8JJR - chains I and l of the 26 polymer chains in the assembly; structure by electron microscopy, 2.80 A resolution.

[Chain I]
Molecule: Pcpi-3
Source organism: Symbiodinium sp
Sequence (246 residues; numbered 1 to 246; the number before each row is that of its first residue):
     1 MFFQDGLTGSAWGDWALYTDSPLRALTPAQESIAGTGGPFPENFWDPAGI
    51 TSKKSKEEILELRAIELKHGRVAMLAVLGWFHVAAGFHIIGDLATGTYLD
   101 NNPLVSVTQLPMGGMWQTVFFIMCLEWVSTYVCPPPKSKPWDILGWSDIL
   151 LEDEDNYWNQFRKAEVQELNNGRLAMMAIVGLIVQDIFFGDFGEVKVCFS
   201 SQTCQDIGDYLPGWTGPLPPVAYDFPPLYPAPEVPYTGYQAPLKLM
Not modelled in the structure: 1-25
Cystine bridges: Cys-198/Cys-204
Ion coordination: chlorophyll a Mg (5 sites), coordinated by Glu-66, Glu-126, Glu-168, Asn-171, Gln-185; Chlorophyll c2 Mg near Gln-117 (its only coordinating residue here)
Small-molecule neighbours:
  - chlorophyll a (CLA), molecule 1: Ile-33, Ala-34, Thr-36, Gly-37, Gly-38, Asn-43, Phe-44, Trp-45, Asp-46, Ile-50, Thr-51, Leu-62, Arg-63, Ile-65, Glu-66, His-69, Arg-173, Met-176, Met-177, Val-180, Val-184
  - chlorophyll a (CLA), molecule 2: Pro-39, Phe-40, Pro-41, Lys-163, Val-166, Gln-167, Asn-170, Asn-171, Leu-174
  - chlorophyll a (CLA), molecule 3: Glu-61, Ala-64, Ile-65, Lys-68, His-69, Val-72, Ile-122, Met-123, Glu-126, Thr-130
  - chlorophyll a (CLA), molecule 4: Leu-62, Ile-65, His-69, Val-180
  - chlorophyll a (CLA), molecule 5: Arg-71, Met-74, Leu-75, Trp-141, Asp-142, Ile-143, Leu-144, Trp-146, Phe-161, Ala-164, Glu-165, Gln-167, Glu-168, Asn-171
  - chlorophyll a (CLA), molecule 6: Val-72, Leu-75, Ala-76, Leu-78, Gly-79, His-82, Val-83, Phe-87, His-88, Ile-89, Ile-90, Gly-91, Leu-99, Ser-106, Leu-110, Thr-118, Leu-125, Ser-129, Ile-143, Leu-144
  - chlorophyll a (CLA), molecule 7: Leu-78, Gln-167, Asn-171, Leu-174
  - chlorophyll a (CLA), molecule 8: Leu-78, Phe-81, His-82, Ala-85, Phe-87, Ile-89, Val-195, Val-197, Phe-199, Ser-200
  - chlorophyll a (CLA), molecule 9: Phe-81, Glu-194, Val-195, Lys-196, Val-197, Cys-198, Phe-199, Asp-209, Tyr-210, Leu-211, Pro-212
  - chlorophyll a (CLA), molecule 10: Cys-124, Leu-125, Trp-127, Val-128, Val-132
  - chlorophyll a (CLA), molecule 11: Leu-174, Met-177, Ala-178, Val-180, Gly-181, Val-184, Gln-185, Phe-188, Phe-189, Asp-191
  - chlorophyll a (CLA), molecule 12: Ile-207, Leu-211, Trp-214, Gly-216, Pro-217, Leu-218, Pro-219, Leu-245
  - chlorophyll a (CLA), molecule 13: Gln-240, Ala-241, Pro-242, Leu-243, Leu-245
  - Diadinoxanthin (DD6; (3S,3'R,5R,6S,7cis)-7',8'-didehydro-5,6-dihydro-5,6-epoxy-beta,beta-carotene-3,3'-diol), molecule 1: Trp-45, Asp-46, Pro-47, Ala-48, Gly-49, Ile-50, His-69, Val-72, Ala-73, Ala-76, Trp-80, Pro-103, Leu-104, Val-107, Met-176, Met-177, Ile-179, Val-180
  - Diadinoxanthin (DD6), molecule 2: Lys-68, Arg-71, Val-72, Leu-75, Ile-90, Leu-93, Ala-94, Thr-118, Phe-121, Ile-122, Leu-125, Glu-126, Ile-143
  - Diadinoxanthin (DD6), molecule 3: Trp-214, Pro-219, Pro-220, Val-221
  - Chlorophyll c2 (KC2): Ile-90, Ala-94, Leu-110, Pro-111, Gly-113, Gly-114, Gln-117, Thr-118, Phe-121
  - dodecyl-alpha-D-maltoside (LMU): Gly-49, Ile-50, Lys-53, Lys-54
  - peridinin (PID): Gly-38, Pro-39, Asn-170, Arg-173, Leu-174, Met-177, Phe-189
  - Dinoxanthin (UIX; [(1S,5R)-3,3,5-trimethyl-5-oxidanyl-4-[(3E,5E,7E,9E,11E,13E,15E,17E)-3,7,12,16-tetramethyl-18-[(1S,4S,6R)-2,2,6-trimethyl-4-oxidanyl-7-oxabicyclo[4.1.0]heptan-1-yl]octadeca-1,3,5,7,9,11,13,15,17-nonaenylidene]cyclohexyl] ethanoate): Met-74, Val-77, Leu-78, Phe-81, Trp-146, Asn-171, Leu-174, Ala-175, Ala-178, Leu-182, Gln-185, Asp-191, Gly-193

[Chain l]
Molecule: PsaL
Source organism: Symbiodinium sp
Sequence (361 residues; row label = number of the first residue in the row):
     1 MRDFASVSTALTLAAVCACTVLLTGDVLAFTAGVSRGPQLPPHATGASSL
    51 AGSSMPFASAQEVMGAKGVVCFGMGFGVLLALSRGLSQSRVSCKAEGSDI
   101 AVKEKADISKIAYLQDVPRTILEADVLEKLLMNTPRDQWEDPPEDTYLYT
   151 LKTFAEVYGPGKATKMGWWDYFRLKLDLPPGFELLDEDEMKVAADYDKLM
   201 MEGKIPFAVPGPAGFWYTGAVIQWKGKEQFAGDQVQTLTENGRFSKQFLA
   251 NLAFYRDGLKPWQRGLEIGMAHGYFLIGPFTSLGPLRNTPEAATVGLLCG
   301 CAIVGLVSIGGLIFGSTIKPTRFDKEGDKPASGFIEMINWHAIGGLGGAG
   351 FAHALITVFGS
Not modelled in the structure: 1-107, 361
Ion coordination: chlorophyll a Mg site 1 near Pro-210 (its only coordinating residue here); chlorophyll a Mg site 2 near Ala-213 (its only coordinating residue here); chlorophyll a Mg site 3 near Glu-267 (its only coordinating residue here)
Small-molecule neighbours:
  - beta-carotene (BCR), molecule 1: Phe-254, Ile-268, His-272, Val-307, Ser-308, Gly-310, Gly-311, Phe-314, Phe-334, Met-337, Ile-338, His-341
  - beta-carotene (BCR), molecule 2: Leu-266, Met-270, Ala-271, Tyr-274, Phe-275, Ile-343, Gly-344, Gly-347, Gly-348, Phe-351
  - beta-carotene (BCR), molecule 3: Phe-280, Cys-299, Ala-302, Ile-303
  - chlorophyll a (CLA), molecule 1: Trp-169, Phe-172, Arg-173, Leu-176
  - chlorophyll a (CLA), molecule 2: Ile-205, Pro-206, Phe-207, Ala-208, Pro-210, Gly-214, Phe-215, Ile-222, Trp-224, Thr-237, Leu-238, Thr-239
  - chlorophyll a (CLA), molecule 3: Val-209, Pro-210, Gly-211, Pro-212, Ala-213, Gly-214, Trp-216
  - chlorophyll a (CLA), molecule 4: Gly-211, Pro-212, Ala-213, Gly-214, Phe-215, Trp-216
  - chlorophyll a (CLA), molecule 5: Thr-237, Thr-239, Glu-240, Ser-245, Phe-248, Leu-249
  - chlorophyll a (CLA), molecule 6: Leu-238, Thr-239, Phe-244, Ser-245, Phe-248, Leu-249, Leu-252, Ala-253, Phe-254, Glu-267, Ile-268, Ala-271, His-272, Phe-275
  - chlorophyll a (CLA), molecule 7: Phe-244, Phe-248, Asn-251, Leu-252, Arg-256, Leu-259, Glu-267, Met-270, Ala-271
  - chlorophyll a (CLA), molecule 8: Leu-266, Met-270, Phe-351
  - chlorophyll a (CLA), molecule 9: His-272, Phe-275, Leu-276, Ile-303, Val-307, Phe-314, Thr-317, Ile-318
  - chlorophyll a (CLA), molecule 10: Tyr-274, Phe-275, Ile-277, Gly-278, Pro-279, Thr-281, Ser-282, Leu-283, Ala-352, Leu-355, Ile-356, Phe-359
  - chlorophyll a (CLA), molecule 11: Leu-276, Pro-279, Phe-280, Leu-283, Gly-284, Pro-285, Arg-287
  - chlorophyll a (CLA), molecule 12: Phe-280, Pro-285, Leu-286, Val-295, Leu-298, Cys-299
  - chlorophyll a (CLA), molecule 13: Thr-294, Leu-297, Leu-298, Cys-301, Leu-346, Gly-347, Gly-350, His-353, Ala-354, Thr-357
  - chlorophyll a (CLA), molecule 14: Leu-298, Cys-301, Ala-302, Gly-305, Leu-306, Ser-308, Ile-309, Leu-312, Asn-339, Ala-342, Ile-343, Leu-346
  - chlorophyll a (CLA), molecule 15: Leu-306, Val-307, Ile-309, Gly-310, Ile-313
  - chlorophyll a (CLA), molecule 16: Ser-332, Ile-335, Glu-336, Asn-339, Trp-340, Ile-343
  - Dinoxanthin (UIX; [(1S,5R)-3,3,5-trimethyl-5-oxidanyl-4-[(3E,5E,7E,9E,11E,13E,15E,17E)-3,7,12,16-tetramethyl-18-[(1S,4S,6R)-2,2,6-trimethyl-4-oxidanyl-7-oxabicyclo[4.1.0]heptan-1-yl]octadeca-1,3,5,7,9,11,13,15,17-nonaenylidene]cyclohexyl] ethanoate): Phe-207, Val-209, Trp-216, Thr-218

[Chain I / chain l interface]
Residue-residue contacts (54):
  Val-128(I) / Phe-244(l)  hydrophobic
  Val-132(I) / Gln-247(l)
  Val-132(I) / Asn-251(l)
  Cys-133(I) / Arg-243(l)  hydrogen bond (backbone-side chain)
  Cys-133(I) / Phe-244(l)  hydrophobic
  Cys-133(I) / Gln-247(l)
  Cys-133(I) / Phe-248(l)
  Pro-134(I) / Arg-243(l)  hydrogen bond (backbone-side chain)
  Pro-134(I) / Gln-247(l)
  Pro-135(I) / Arg-243(l)
  Pro-136(I) / Arg-243(l)
  Asp-142(I) / Arg-243(l)  salt bridge
  Ile-143(I) / Arg-243(l)  hydrogen bond (backbone-side chain)
  Ile-143(I) / Phe-244(l)
  Leu-144(I) / Leu-238(l)
  Leu-144(I) / Phe-244(l)
  Gly-145(I) / Leu-238(l)
  Gly-145(I) / Gly-242(l)
  Gly-145(I) / Arg-243(l)  hydrogen bond (backbone-backbone)
  Trp-146(I) / Phe-207(l)  hydrophobic
  Trp-146(I) / Ile-222(l)  hydrophobic
  Trp-146(I) / Leu-238(l)
  Asp-148(I) / Arg-243(l)
  Asp-148(I) / Lys-246(l)  salt bridge
  Ile-149(I) / Ile-222(l)
  Ile-149(I) / Gln-223(l)  hydrogen bond (backbone-backbone)
  Ile-149(I) / Gln-236(l)
  Ile-149(I) / Thr-237(l)
  Ile-149(I) / Leu-238(l)
  Ile-149(I) / Asn-241(l)
  Leu-150(I) / Ala-220(l)  hydrophobic
  Leu-150(I) / Val-221(l)
  Leu-151(I) / Lys-204(l)
  Leu-151(I) / Val-221(l)  hydrogen bond (backbone-backbone)
  Leu-151(I) / Gln-223(l)
  Glu-154(I) / Leu-199(l)
  Glu-154(I) / Glu-202(l)
  Glu-154(I) / Lys-204(l)
  Asn-156(I) / Asp-195(l)  hydrogen bond (side chain-backbone)
  Asn-156(I) / Leu-199(l)
  Tyr-157(I) / Val-192(l)  hydrophobic
  Tyr-157(I) / Asp-195(l)  hydrogen bond (backbone-side chain)
  Trp-158(I) / Val-192(l)  hydrogen bond (side chain-backbone)
  Trp-158(I) / Asp-195(l)
  Trp-158(I) / Tyr-196(l)
  Trp-158(I) / Pro-206(l)  hydrophobic
  Trp-158(I) / Tyr-217(l)
  Trp-158(I) / Val-221(l)
  Asn-159(I) / Gly-219(l)
  Asn-159(I) / Val-221(l)
  Gln-160(I) / Gly-219(l)  hydrogen bond (backbone-backbone)
  Phe-161(I) / Gly-219(l)  hydrogen bond (backbone-backbone)
  Phe-161(I) / Ala-220(l)  hydrophobic
  Ala-164(I) / Thr-218(l)
Other interface residues (no listed pair), chain l (27 interface residues in all): Lys-191

[In short]
23 residues of chain I and 27 residues of chain l are in contact, with 11 hydrogen bonds and 2 salt bridges.
Polar contacts include Asp-142(I)/Arg-243(l), Asp-148(I)/Lys-246(l) and Cys-133(I)/Arg-243(l). One chlorophyll
a molecule and one Dinoxanthin molecule are bound between chain I and chain l.
Chain I is Pcpi-3 and chain l is PsaL, both from Symbiodinium sp; the structure, Cryo-EM structure of
Symbiodinium photosystem I, was determined by electron microscopy.
